1BPY - chains T and A of the 4 polymer chains in the assembly; structure by X-ray diffraction, 2.20 A resolution.

[Chain T]
Molecule: 16-nt DNA strand
Sequence (16 nucleotides; each row starts with the number of its first residue):
     1 CCGACGGCGC ATCAGC

[Chain A]
Molecule: Protein (DNA polymerase beta)
Organism: Homo sapiens
Notes: EC 2.7.7.7
UniProtKB: P06746 (DPOB_HUMAN); residues 2-335 here correspond to UniProt positions 1-334 (UniProt number = residue number - 1)
Sequence (335 residues; each row starts with the number of its first residue):
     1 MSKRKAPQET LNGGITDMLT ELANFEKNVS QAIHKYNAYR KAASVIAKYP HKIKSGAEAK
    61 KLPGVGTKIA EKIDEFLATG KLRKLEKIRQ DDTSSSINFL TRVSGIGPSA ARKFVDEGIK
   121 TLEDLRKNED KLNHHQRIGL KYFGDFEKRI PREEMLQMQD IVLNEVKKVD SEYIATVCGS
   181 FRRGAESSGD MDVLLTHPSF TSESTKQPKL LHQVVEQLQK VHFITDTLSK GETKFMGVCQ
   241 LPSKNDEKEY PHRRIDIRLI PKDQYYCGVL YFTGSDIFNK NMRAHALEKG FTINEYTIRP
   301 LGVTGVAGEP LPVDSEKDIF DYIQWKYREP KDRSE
Unresolved in the structure: 1-9
Bound ions: Na+ site 1: Lys-60, Leu-62, Val-65 (shared with 1 residue of chain D); Na+ site 2: Thr-101, Val-103, Ile-106 (shared with 1 residue of chain P); Mg2+ site 1: Asp-190, Asp-192 (together with 2',3'-dideoxycytidine 5'-triphosphate); Mg2+ site 2: Asp-190, Asp-192, Asp-256 (together with 2',3'-dideoxycytidine 5'-triphosphate)
Small-molecule neighbours: 2',3'-dideoxycytidine 5'-triphosphate (DCT): Gly-179, Ser-180, Arg-183, Ser-188, Gly-189, Asp-190, Asp-192, Tyr-271, Phe-272, Thr-273, Gly-274, Ser-275, Asp-276, Asn-279
Swiss-Prot annotation at these positions:
  - binding site (K(+)): Lys-61
  - binding site (Na(+)): Lys-61

[How chain T and chain A interact]
Residue-residue contacts (25):
  DC5(T) with His-34(A), stacking on the base
  DG6(T) with Asn-279(A), base contact; Lys-280(A), salt bridge to the phosphate; Arg-283(A), base contact
  DG7(T) with Tyr-271(A), base contact; Arg-283(A), hydrogen bond to the sugar; Leu-287(A), phosphate contact; Thr-292(A), hydrogen bond to the phosphate; Ile-293(A), sugar contact; Asn-294(A), phosphate contact
  DC8(T) with Asn-294(A), hydrogen bond to the phosphate; Glu-295(A), sugar contact
  DG9(T) with Thr-233(A), hydrogen bond to the phosphate; Lys-234(A), phosphate contact; Arg-258(A), sugar contact; Tyr-296(A), hydrogen bond to the phosphate
  DC10(T) with Ser-229(A), phosphate contact; Lys-230(A), hydrogen bond to the phosphate; Gly-231(A), hydrogen bond to the phosphate; Glu-232(A), hydrogen bond to the phosphate; Thr-233(A), hydrogen bond to the phosphate; Lys-234(A), hydrogen bond to the phosphate
  DA11(T) with Ser-229(A), phosphate contact; Lys-230(A), hydrogen bond to the phosphate
  DT12(T) with Asn-133(A), phosphate contact
Also at the interface, not in a pair above, chain A (21 interface residues in all): Ala-284, Arg-299

[In short]
The interface between chain T and chain A involves 8 residues on one side and 21 on the other; the contacts
include 11 hydrogen bonds, 1 salt bridge and 1 aromatic stacking contact. Polar contacts include
DG7(T)/Arg-283(A), DG7(T)/Thr-292(A) and DC8(T)/Asn-294(A).
Chain T is a 16-nt DNA strand and chain A is Protein (DNA polymerase beta) (Homo sapiens); the structure,
Human DNA polymerase beta complexed with gapped DNA and ddctp, was determined by X-ray diffraction together
with 1BPX and 1BPZ from the same study.
